Entry 7VXZ (electron microscopy, 3.19 A resolution); this record covers chains C and D of the 5 polymer chains in the assembly.

Chain C:
Name: Capsid protein VP3
From: Coxsackievirus B3
UniProtKB: P03313 (POLG_CXB3N); residues 1-238 here correspond to UniProt positions 333-570 (UniProt number = residue number + 332)
Chain sequence (238 residues; each row starts with the number of its first residue):
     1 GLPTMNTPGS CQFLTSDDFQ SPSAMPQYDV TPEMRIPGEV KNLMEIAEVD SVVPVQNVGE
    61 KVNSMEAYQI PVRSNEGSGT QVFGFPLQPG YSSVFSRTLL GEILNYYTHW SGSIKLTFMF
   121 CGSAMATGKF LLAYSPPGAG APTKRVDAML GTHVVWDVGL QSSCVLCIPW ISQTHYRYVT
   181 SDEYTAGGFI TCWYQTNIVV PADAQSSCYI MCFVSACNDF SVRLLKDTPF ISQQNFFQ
Not modelled in the structure: 238
Differences from the reference sequence: conflict V155 (Ile487 in P03313), Y178 (Phe510 in P03313), T180 (Ala512 in P03313)
UniProt features mapped onto this chain:
  - region: F236 to Q238 (Amphipathic alpha-helix)

Chain D:
Name: Capsid protein VP4
From: Coxsackievirus B3
UniProtKB: P03313 (POLG_CXB3N); numbering as in UniProt (aligned over 1-69)
Chain sequence (69 residues; each row starts with the number of its first residue):
     1 MGAQVSTQKT GAHETGLNAS GNSIIHYTNI NYYKDAASNS ANRQDFTQDP GKFTEPVKDI
    61 MIKSLPALN
Not modelled in the structure: 1, 14-24, 69
Differences from the reference sequence: conflict G16 (Arg in P03313)
UniProt features mapped onto this chain:
  - site: N69 (Cleavage)
  - lipidation: G2 (N-myristoyl glycine)

Chain C / chain D interface:
Contacting residue pairs - 35 pairs, chain C then chain D:
  D17(C) - R43(D)
  D18(C) - S40(D)
  D18(C) - A41(D)  hydrogen bond (side chain-backbone)
  D18(C) - R43(D)  salt bridge
  Q20(C) - N29(D)  hydrogen bond
  Q20(C) - I30(D)  hydrogen bond (side chain-backbone)
  Q20(C) - N31(D)
  Q20(C) - Y32(D)  hydrogen bond (side chain-backbone)
  Q20(C) - Y33(D)
  Q20(C) - S38(D)
  S21(C) - Y33(D)
  S21(C) - S38(D)  hydrogen bond (backbone-side chain)
  P22(C) - Y33(D)
  S23(C) - D35(D)
  S23(C) - S38(D)  hydrogen bond (backbone-side chain)
  Q27(C) - K34(D)
  G38(C) - F53(D)
  E39(C) - K52(D)  hydrogen bond (backbone-side chain)
  E39(C) - F53(D)
  V40(C) - F53(D)  hydrophobic
  K41(C) - T47(D)
  N42(C) - T47(D)
  N42(C) - Q48(D)
  E45(C) - T47(D)
  E45(C) - Q48(D)
  E45(C) - D49(D)  hydrogen bond (side chain-backbone)
  E45(C) - P50(D)
  E45(C) - F53(D)
  E48(C) - P50(D)
  E48(C) - T54(D)
  V49(C) - F53(D)
  L160(C) - L68(D)
  Q161(C) - P66(D)
  Q161(C) - A67(D)
  Q161(C) - L68(D)
Also at the interface, not in a pair above, chain C (19 interface residues in all): F19, P26

Overview:
19 residues of chain C face 21 of chain D across their interface; the contacts include 8 hydrogen bonds and 1
salt bridge. Polar contacts include D18(C)-R43(D), D18(C)-A41(D) and Q20(C)-N29(D).
Here chain C is Capsid protein VP3 and chain D is Capsid protein VP4, both from Coxsackievirus B3. Entry 7VXZ
(Coxsackievirus B3 at pH7.4 (VP3-234Q) incubation with coxsackievirus and adenovirus receptor for 20min) was
determined by electron microscopy, deposited together with 7VXH, 7VY0, 7VY5, 7VY6, 7VYK, 7VYL and 3 further
entries.
